Entry 4S0F (X-ray diffraction, 5.51 A resolution (low resolution: residue-level contacts below are approximate; hydrogen-bond / salt-bridge calls are withheld)); this record covers chains A and B.

Chain A (and B):
Name: ABC-type bacteriocin transporter
Organism: Ruminiclostridium thermocellum ATCC 27405
Notes: EC 3.4.22.-; chain B of this document is another copy of the same molecule, construct and numbering; everything in this record applies to it too
UniProtKB: A3DCU1 (A3DCU1_CLOTH); residues 1-727 here = UniProt positions 1-727
Sequence (730 residues; each row starts with the number of its first residue; numbers below 1 keep their minus sign (Ser-2 is residue -2)):
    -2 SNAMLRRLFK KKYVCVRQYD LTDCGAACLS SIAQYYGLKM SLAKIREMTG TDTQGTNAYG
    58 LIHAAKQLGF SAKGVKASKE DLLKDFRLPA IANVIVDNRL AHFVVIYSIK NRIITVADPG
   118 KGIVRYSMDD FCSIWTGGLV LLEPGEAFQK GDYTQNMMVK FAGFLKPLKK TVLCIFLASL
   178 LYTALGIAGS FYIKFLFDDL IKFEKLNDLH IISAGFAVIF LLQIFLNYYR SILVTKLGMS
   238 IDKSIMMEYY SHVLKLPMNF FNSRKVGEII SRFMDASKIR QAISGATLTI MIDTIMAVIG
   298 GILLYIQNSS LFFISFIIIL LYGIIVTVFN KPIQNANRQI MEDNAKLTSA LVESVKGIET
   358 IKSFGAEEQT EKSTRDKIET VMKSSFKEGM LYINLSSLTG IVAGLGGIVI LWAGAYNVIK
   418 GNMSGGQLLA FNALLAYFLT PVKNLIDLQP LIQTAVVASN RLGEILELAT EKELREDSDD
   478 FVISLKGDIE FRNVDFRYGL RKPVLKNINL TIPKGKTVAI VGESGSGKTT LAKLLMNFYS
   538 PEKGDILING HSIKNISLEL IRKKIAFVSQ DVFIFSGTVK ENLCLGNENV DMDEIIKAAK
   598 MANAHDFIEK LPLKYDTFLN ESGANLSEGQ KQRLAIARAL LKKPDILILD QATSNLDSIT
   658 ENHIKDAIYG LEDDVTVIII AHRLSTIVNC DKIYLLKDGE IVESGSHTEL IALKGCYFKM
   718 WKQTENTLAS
Not modelled in the structure: -2 to 157, 723-727
Differences from the reference sequence: expression tag (-2 to 0); engineered mutation Gln648 (Glu in A3DCU1)
Ligand contacts:
  - ATP-gamma-S (AGS; phosphothiophosphoric acid-adenylate ester), molecule 1: Tyr495, Val501, Gly519, Glu520, Ser521, Gly522, Gly524, Lys525, Thr526, Thr527, Gln567, Asp647, Gln648, Ile677
  - ATP-gamma-S (AGS), molecule 2: Ala621, Asn622, Leu623, Ser624, Glu625, Gly626, Asn652, Leu653

Interface between chain A and chain B:
Contacting residue pairs (23):
  Ser210(A) - Trp409(B)
  Val263(A) - Val352(B)
  Ser360(A) - Arg559(B)
  Phe361(A) - Arg559(B)
  Ala363(A) - Gly583(B)
  Glu520(A) - Ser655(B)
  Glu520(A) - Ile656(B)
  Ser521(A) - Ser624(B)
  Ser521(A) - Gly626(B)
  Ser521(A) - Leu653(B)
  Arg559(A) - Ser360(B)
  Phe570(A) - Thr357(B)
  Gly583(A) - Phe361(B)
  Gly583(A) - Ala363(B)
  Gly626(A) - Ser521(B)
  Ser651(A) - Ser651(B)
  Leu653(A) - Ser521(B)
  Asp654(A) - His679(B)
  Asp654(A) - Arg680(B)
  Ser655(A) - His679(B)
  His679(A) - Asp654(B)
  His679(A) - Ser655(B)
  Arg680(A) - Asp654(B)
Interface residues without a listed pair, chain A (32 interface residues in all): Leu197, Phe258, Asn259, Val352, Gly362, Met379, Trp409, Ala412, Val415, Ile416, Gly522, Leu582, Ser624, Gln627, Ile656
Interface residues without a listed pair, chain B (31 interface residues in all): Ile198, Ser210, Lys240, Val263, Gly354, Ile355, Gly362, Ala412, Glu520, Gly522, Gly620, Glu625, Asn652

Overview:
The interface between chain A and chain B involves 32 residues on one side and 31 on the other. Ligands of
chain A: ATP-gamma-S.
Chain A and chain B are both ABC-type bacteriocin transporter (Ruminiclostridium thermocellum ATCC 27405); the
structure, Crystal structure of the peptidase-containing ABC transporter PCAT1 E648Q mutant complexed with
ATPgS in an occluded ..., was determined by X-ray diffraction, deposited together with 4RY2.
